7ZWM - chains A and F of the 10 polymer chains in the assembly; structure by X-ray diffraction, 3.69 A resolution.

== Chain A (and F) ==
Molecule: Gametocyte surface protein P45/48
Organism: Plasmodium falciparum
Notes: chain F of this document is another copy of the same molecule, construct and numbering; everything in this record applies to it too
UniProt: Q8I6T1 (P4548_PLAF7); residue numbers follow UniProt; this construct covers 1-428
Sequence (428 residues; numbered 1 to 428; the number before each row is that of its first residue):
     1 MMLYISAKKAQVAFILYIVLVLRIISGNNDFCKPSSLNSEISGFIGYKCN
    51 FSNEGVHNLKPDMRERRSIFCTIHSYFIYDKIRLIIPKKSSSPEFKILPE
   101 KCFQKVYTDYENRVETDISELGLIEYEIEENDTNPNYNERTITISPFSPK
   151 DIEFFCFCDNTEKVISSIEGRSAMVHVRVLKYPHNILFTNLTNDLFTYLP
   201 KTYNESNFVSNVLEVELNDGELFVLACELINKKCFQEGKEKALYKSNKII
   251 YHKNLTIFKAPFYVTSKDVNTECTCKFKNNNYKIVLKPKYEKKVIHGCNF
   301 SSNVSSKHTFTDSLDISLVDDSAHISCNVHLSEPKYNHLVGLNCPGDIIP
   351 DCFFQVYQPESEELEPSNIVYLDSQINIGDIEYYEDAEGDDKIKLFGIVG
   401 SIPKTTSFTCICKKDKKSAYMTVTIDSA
Not modelled in the structure: 1-181, 195-199, 240-244 (chain F: 1-182, 194-199, 237-246)
Curated features (UniProtKB/Swiss-Prot):
  - lipidation: Asp426 (GPI-anchor amidated aspartate)
  - glycosylation (N-linked (GlcNAc...) asparagine): Asn50, Asn131, Asn190, Asn204, Asn254, Asn299, Asn303
Disulfides: Cys227-Cys275, Cys234-Cys273, Cys298-Cys327, Cys344-Cys412, Cys352-Cys410
Glycans and other covalent adducts: N-acetylglucosamine (NAG) linked to Asn190; glycan linked to Asn204

== How chain A and chain F interact ==
Contacting residue pairs (31; chain A residue first):
  Tyr182(A) - Asn193(F)
  Asn185(A) - His252(F)  hydrogen bond
  Ile186(A) - His252(F)
  Asp194(A) - Pro183(F)
  Asp194(A) - His184(F)  salt bridge
  Gly220(A) - His252(F)
  Glu221(A) - His252(F)
  Leu222(A) - Ile250(F)  hydrophobic
  Leu222(A) - His252(F)
  Lys232(A) - Gly379(F)
  Lys232(A) - Asp380(F)
  Lys233(A) - Asp373(F)
  Lys233(A) - Gly379(F)
  Lys248(A) - Lys248(F)
  Lys248(A) - Ile249(F)  hydrogen bond (side chain-backbone)
  Lys248(A) - Ile250(F)
  Ile250(A) - Leu222(F)  hydrophobic
  Ile250(A) - Ile250(F)  hydrophobic
  Tyr251(A) - Lys259(F)
  His252(A) - Asn185(F)  hydrogen bond (side chain-backbone)
  His252(A) - Gly220(F)
  His252(A) - Glu221(F)
  His252(A) - Leu222(F)
  Ile257(A) - Leu222(F)  hydrophobic
  Ile257(A) - Ile250(F)  hydrophobic
  Lys259(A) - Ile250(F)
  Lys259(A) - Tyr251(F)  hydrogen bond (side chain-backbone)
  Asp373(A) - Lys233(F)  salt bridge
  Gly379(A) - Asn231(F)
  Gly379(A) - Lys233(F)
  Asp380(A) - Lys232(F)
Also at the interface, not in a pair above, chain A (20 interface residues in all): Asn231, Val399
Also at the interface, not in a pair above, chain F (22 interface residues in all): Asn247, Ile257, Ile378

== In short ==
The interface between chain A and chain F involves 20 residues on one side and 22 on the other; the contacts
include 4 hydrogen bonds and 2 salt bridges. Polar contacts include Asp194(A)-His184(F), Asp373(A)-Lys233(F)
and Asn185(A)-His252(F). Covalently linked N-acetylglucosamine: at Asn190(A).
Chain A and chain F are both Gametocyte surface protein P45/48 (Plasmodium falciparum); the structure,
Pfs48/45 central and C-terminal domains bound to Fab fragments of monoclonal antibody 10D8 and 32F3, was
determined by X-ray diffraction, deposited together with 7ZWF, 7ZWI, 7ZXF and 7ZXG.
